6PSS - chains G and I of the 10 polymer chains in the assembly; structure by electron microscopy, 3.50 A resolution.

# Chain G
Protein: DNA-directed RNA polymerase subunit alpha
Source organism: Escherichia coli
Notes: EC 2.7.7.6
Reference sequence: P0A7Z4 (RPOA_ECOLI); residue numbers follow UniProt; this construct covers 1-329
Sequence (329 residues; row label = number of the first residue in the row):
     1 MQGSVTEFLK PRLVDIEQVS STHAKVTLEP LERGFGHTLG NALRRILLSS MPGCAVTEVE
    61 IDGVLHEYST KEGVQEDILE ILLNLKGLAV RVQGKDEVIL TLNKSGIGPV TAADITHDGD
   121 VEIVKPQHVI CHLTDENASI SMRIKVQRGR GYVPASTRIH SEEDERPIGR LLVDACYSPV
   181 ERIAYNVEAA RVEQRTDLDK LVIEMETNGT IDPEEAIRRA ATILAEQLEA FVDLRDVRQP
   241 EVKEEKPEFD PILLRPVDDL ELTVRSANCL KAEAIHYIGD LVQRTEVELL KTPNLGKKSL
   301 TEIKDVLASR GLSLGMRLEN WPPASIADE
Not modelled in the structure: 1-4, 237-329

# Chain I
Protein: DNA-directed RNA polymerase subunit beta
Source organism: Escherichia coli
Notes: EC 2.7.7.6
Reference sequence: P0A8V4 (RPOB_ECO57); residue numbers follow UniProt; this construct covers 1-1342
Sequence (1342 residues; row label = number of the first residue in the row):
     1 MVYSYTEKKR IRKDFGKRPQ VLDVPYLLSI QLDSFQKFIE QDPEGQYGLE AAFRSVFPIQ
    61 SYSGNSELQY VSYRLGEPVF DVQECQIRGV TYSAPLRVKL RLVIYEREAP EGTVKDIKEQ
   121 EVYMGEIPLM TDNGTFVING TERVIVSQLH RSPGVFFDSD KGKTHSSGKV LYNARIIPYR
   181 GSWLDFEFDP KDNLFVRIDR RRKLPATIIL RALNYTTEQI LDLFFEKVIF EIRDNKLQME
   241 LVPERLRGET ASFDIEANGK VYVEKGRRIT ARHIRQLEKD DVKLIEVPVE YIAGKVVAKD
   301 YIDESTGELI CAANMELSLD LLAKLSQSGH KRIETLFTND LDHGPYISET LRVDPTNDRL
   361 SALVEIYRMM RPGEPPTREA AESLFENLFF SEDRYDLSAV GRMKFNRSLL REEIEGSGIL
   421 SKDDIIDVMK KLIDIRNGKG EVDDIDHLGN RRIRSVGEMA ENQFRVGLVR VERAVKERLS
   481 LGDLDTLMPQ DMINAKPISA AVKEFFGSSQ LSQFMDQNNP LSEITHKRRI SALGPGGLTR
   541 ERAGFEVRDV HPTHYGRVCP IETPEGPNIG LINSLSVYAQ TNEYGFLETP YRKVTDGVVT
   601 DEIHYLSAIE EGNYVIAQAN SNLDEEGHFV EDLVTCRSKG ESSLFSRDQV DYMDVSTQQV
   661 VSVGASLIPF LEHDDANRAL MGANMQRQAV PTLRADKPLV GTGMERAVAV DSGVTAVAKR
   721 GGVVQYVDAS RIVIKVNEDE MYPGEAGIDI YNLTKYTRSN QNTCINQMPC VSLGEPVERG
   781 DVLADGPSTD LGELALGQNM RVAFMPWNGY NFEDSILVSE RVVQEDRFTT IHIQELACVS
   841 RDTKLGPEEI TADIPNVGEA ALSKLDESGI VYIGAEVTGG DILVGKVTPK GETQLTPEEK
   901 LLRAIFGEKA SDVKDSSLRV PNGVSGTVID VQVFTRDGVE KDKRALEIEE MQLKQAKKDL
   961 SEELQILEAG LFSRIRAVLV AGGVEAEKLD KLPRDRWLEL GLTDEEKQNQ LEQLAEQYDE
  1021 LKHEFEKKLE AKRRKITQGD DLAPGVLKIV KVYLAVKRRI QPGDKMAGRH GNKGVISKIN
  1081 PIEDMPYDEN GTPVDIVLNP LGVPSRMNIG QILETHLGMA AKGIGDKINA MLKQQQEVAK
  1141 LREFIQRAYD LGADVRQKVD LSTFSDEEVM RLAENLRKGM PIATPVFDGA KEAEIKELLK
  1201 LGDLPTSGQI RLYDGRTGEQ FERPVTVGYM YMLKLNHLVD DKMHARSTGS YSLVTQQPLG
  1261 GKAQFGGQRF GEMEVWALEA YGAAYTLQEM LTVKSDDVNG RTKMYKNIVD GNHQMEPGMP
  1321 ESFNVLLKEI RSLGINIELE DE
Not modelled in the structure: 1, 233-235, 249

# Interface between chain G and chain I
Residue-residue contacts (72):
  Asn41(G) - Tyr1087(I)  hydrogen bond
  Asn41(G) - Gly1215(I)
  Asn41(G) - Arg1216(I)  hydrogen bond (side chain-backbone)
  Asn41(G) - Thr1217(I)
  Asn41(G) - Gly1218(I)
  Arg44(G) - Tyr1087(I)
  Arg44(G) - Gly1091(I)
  Arg45(G) - Glu1083(I)
  Arg45(G) - Asp1084(I)  salt bridge
  Arg45(G) - Gly1215(I)
  Arg45(G) - Arg1216(I)  hydrogen bond (side chain-backbone)
  Ser49(G) - Glu1083(I)
  Leu65(G) - Ile873(I)
  His66(G) - Ile873(I)
  His66(G) - Gly874(I)
  His66(G) - Thr927(I)
  His66(G) - Val928(I)
  His66(G) - Ile929(I)
  Glu67(G) - Glu876(I)
  Glu67(G) - Thr927(I)
  Tyr68(G) - Tyr756(I)
  Tyr68(G) - Ile831(I)  hydrophobic
  Tyr68(G) - Thr927(I)
  Tyr68(G) - Ile929(I)  hydrophobic
  Tyr68(G) - Ala1055(I)
  Tyr68(G) - Lys1057(I)
  Thr70(G) - Ala729(I)
  Thr70(G) - Lys755(I)
  Glu72(G) - Tyr726(I)  hydrogen bond
  Glu72(G) - Asp728(I)
  Gly73(G) - Tyr726(I)
  Gly73(G) - Asp728(I)  hydrogen bond (backbone-side chain)
  Val74(G) - Asp728(I)
  Val74(G) - Ala729(I)  hydrogen bond (backbone-backbone)
  Gln75(G) - Ala729(I)
  Gln75(G) - Pro769(I)
  Gln75(G) - Val771(I)
  Glu76(G) - Ala729(I)
  Asp77(G) - Lys755(I)  salt bridge
  Asp77(G) - Tyr756(I)  hydrogen bond
  Asp77(G) - Asn766(I)  hydrogen bond
  Asp77(G) - Met768(I)
  Leu79(G) - Tyr756(I)
  Leu79(G) - Ile831(I)  hydrophobic
  Leu79(G) - Lys1057(I)
  Glu80(G) - Met768(I)
  Leu83(G) - Leu693(I)  hydrophobic
  Lys86(G) - Gln824(I)  hydrogen bond (side chain-backbone)
  Thr134(G) - Tyr726(I)
  Thr134(G) - Val727(I)  hydrogen bond (side chain-backbone)
  Thr134(G) - Leu773(I)
  Tyr152(G) - Glu820(I)
  Tyr152(G) - Val823(I)  hydrogen bond (side chain-backbone)
  Tyr152(G) - Gln824(I)
  Pro154(G) - Arg1059(I)
  Ser156(G) - Arg1059(I)  hydrogen bond
  Arg166(G) - Glu876(I)  salt bridge
  Ile168(G) - Ile873(I)
  Ile168(G) - Gly874(I)
  Ile168(G) - Ala875(I)
  Leu172(G) - Glu876(I)
  Asp174(G) - Arg1059(I)  salt bridge
  Cys176(G) - Gln824(I)
  Glu181(G) - Arg821(I)  hydrogen bond (backbone-side chain)
  Arg182(G) - Asn1090(I)  hydrogen bond (side chain-backbone)
  Arg182(G) - Gly1091(I)
  Arg182(G) - Thr1092(I)
  Ile183(G) - Gly1091(I)
  Ala184(G) - Asn1090(I)
  Ala184(G) - Gly1091(I)
  Tyr185(G) - Tyr1087(I)  hydrogen bond
  Tyr185(G) - Gly1218(I)
Interface residues without a listed pair, chain G (38 interface residues in all): Leu48, Lys71, Ile107, Asp135, Asn186
Interface residues without a listed pair, chain I (45 interface residues in all): Arg694, Ser730, Ser772, Glu825, Asp826, Tyr872, Ile1082, Glu1089

# In short
Chain G and chain I form an interface of 38 and 45 residues respectively; the contacts include 15 hydrogen
bonds and 4 salt bridges. Polar pairs include Arg45(G)-Asp1084(I), Asp77(G)-Lys755(I) and Arg166(G)-Glu876(I).
Here chain G is DNA-directed RNA polymerase subunit alpha and chain I is DNA-directed RNA polymerase subunit
beta, both from Escherichia coli. Entry 6PSS (Escherichia coli RNA polymerase promoter unwinding intermediate
(TRPi1.5a) with TraR and mutant rpsT P2 promoter) was determined by electron microscopy (same publication as
6PSQ, 6PSR, 6PST, 6PSU, 6PSV and 6PSW).
